8U61 - chains A and C of the 5 polymer chains in the assembly; structure by electron microscopy, 4.00 A resolution.

[Chain A (and C)]
Molecule: RPA-related protein RADX
Source organism: Homo sapiens
Notes: chain C of this document is another copy of the same molecule, construct and numbering; everything in this record applies to it too
UniProt: Q6NSI4 (RADX_HUMAN); residue numbers follow UniProt; this construct covers 1-855
Chain sequence (855 residues; each row starts with the number of its first residue):
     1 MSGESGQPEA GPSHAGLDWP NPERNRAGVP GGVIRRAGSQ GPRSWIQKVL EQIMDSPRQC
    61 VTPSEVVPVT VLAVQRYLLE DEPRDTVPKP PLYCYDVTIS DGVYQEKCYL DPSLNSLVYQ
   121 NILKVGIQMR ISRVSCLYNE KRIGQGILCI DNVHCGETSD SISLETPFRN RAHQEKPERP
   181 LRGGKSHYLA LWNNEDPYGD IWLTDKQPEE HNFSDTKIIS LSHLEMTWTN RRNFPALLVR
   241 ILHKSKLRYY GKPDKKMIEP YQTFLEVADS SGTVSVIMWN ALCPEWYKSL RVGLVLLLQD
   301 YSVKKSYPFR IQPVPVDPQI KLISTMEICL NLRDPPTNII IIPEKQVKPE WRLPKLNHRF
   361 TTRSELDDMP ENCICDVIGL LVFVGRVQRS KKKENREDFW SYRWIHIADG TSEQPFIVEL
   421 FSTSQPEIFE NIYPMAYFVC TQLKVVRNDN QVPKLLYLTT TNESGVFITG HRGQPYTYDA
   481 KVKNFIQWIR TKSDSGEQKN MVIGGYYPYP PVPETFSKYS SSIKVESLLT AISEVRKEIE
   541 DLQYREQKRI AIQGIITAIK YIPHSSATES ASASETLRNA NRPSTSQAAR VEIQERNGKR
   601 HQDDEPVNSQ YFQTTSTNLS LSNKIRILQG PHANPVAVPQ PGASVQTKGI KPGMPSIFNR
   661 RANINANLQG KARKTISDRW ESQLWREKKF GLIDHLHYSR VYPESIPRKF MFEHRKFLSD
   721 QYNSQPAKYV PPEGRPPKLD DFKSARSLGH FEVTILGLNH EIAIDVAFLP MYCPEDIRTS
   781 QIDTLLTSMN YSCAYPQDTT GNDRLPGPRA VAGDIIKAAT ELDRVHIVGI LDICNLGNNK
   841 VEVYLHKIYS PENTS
Unresolved in the structure: 1-42, 140-142, 567-675, 852-855 (chain C: 1-42, 566-675, 684-690, 852-855)
From the paper describing this entry:
  - self-association interface (contacts with another copy of this molecule): Tyr-307, Glu-526, Leu-529, Gln-553, Asn-759, Glu-761
  - binding site for dT25 DNA: Arg-248, Gln-262, Trp-279, Lys-304, Tyr-307, Phe-309, Arg-333, Arg-396

[How chain A and chain C interact]
Pairs across the interface (12; chain A residue first):
  Pro-57(A) / Gln-319(C)
  Pro-57(A) / Arg-352(C)
  Arg-58(A) / Arg-352(C)  hydrogen bond (backbone-side chain)
  Gln-59(A) / Ser-271(C)  hydrogen bond
  Gln-59(A) / Gln-319(C)
  Gln-59(A) / Arg-352(C)  hydrogen bond
  Cys-60(A) / Lys-321(C)
  Val-87(A) / Arg-231(C)
  Pro-88(A) / Thr-227(C)
  Pro-88(A) / Asn-230(C)
  Pro-88(A) / Arg-231(C)
  Arg-133(A) / Lys-321(C)
Other interface residues (no listed pair), chain A (8 interface residues in all): Thr-86
Other interface residues (no listed pair), chain C (10 interface residues in all): His-223, Asn-233, Ser-270

[Summary]
The interface between chain A and chain C involves 8 residues on one side and 10 on the other, with 3 hydrogen
bonds. Polar contacts include Arg-58(A)/Arg-352(C), Gln-59(A)/Ser-271(C) and Gln-59(A)/Arg-352(C). From the
paper: a binding site for dT25 DNA at Arg-248(A), Gln-262(A) and Trp-279(A) among others; a self-association
interface involving Tyr-307(A), Glu-526(A) and Leu-529(A) among others.
Chain A and chain C are both RPA-related protein RADX (Homo sapiens); the structure, Human RADX tetramer bound
to ssDNA, was determined by electron microscopy.
